7L1F - chains A and P of the 5 polymer chains in the assembly; structure by electron microscopy, 3.89 A resolution.

# Chain A
Protein: RNA-directed RNA polymerase
Organism: Severe acute respiratory syndrome coronavirus 2
Notes: EC 2.7.7.48
UniProtKB: P0DTD1 (R1AB_SARS2); residues 32-929 here correspond to UniProt positions 4424-5321 (UniProt number = residue number + 4392)
Amino-acid sequence (898 residues; row label = number of the first residue in the row):
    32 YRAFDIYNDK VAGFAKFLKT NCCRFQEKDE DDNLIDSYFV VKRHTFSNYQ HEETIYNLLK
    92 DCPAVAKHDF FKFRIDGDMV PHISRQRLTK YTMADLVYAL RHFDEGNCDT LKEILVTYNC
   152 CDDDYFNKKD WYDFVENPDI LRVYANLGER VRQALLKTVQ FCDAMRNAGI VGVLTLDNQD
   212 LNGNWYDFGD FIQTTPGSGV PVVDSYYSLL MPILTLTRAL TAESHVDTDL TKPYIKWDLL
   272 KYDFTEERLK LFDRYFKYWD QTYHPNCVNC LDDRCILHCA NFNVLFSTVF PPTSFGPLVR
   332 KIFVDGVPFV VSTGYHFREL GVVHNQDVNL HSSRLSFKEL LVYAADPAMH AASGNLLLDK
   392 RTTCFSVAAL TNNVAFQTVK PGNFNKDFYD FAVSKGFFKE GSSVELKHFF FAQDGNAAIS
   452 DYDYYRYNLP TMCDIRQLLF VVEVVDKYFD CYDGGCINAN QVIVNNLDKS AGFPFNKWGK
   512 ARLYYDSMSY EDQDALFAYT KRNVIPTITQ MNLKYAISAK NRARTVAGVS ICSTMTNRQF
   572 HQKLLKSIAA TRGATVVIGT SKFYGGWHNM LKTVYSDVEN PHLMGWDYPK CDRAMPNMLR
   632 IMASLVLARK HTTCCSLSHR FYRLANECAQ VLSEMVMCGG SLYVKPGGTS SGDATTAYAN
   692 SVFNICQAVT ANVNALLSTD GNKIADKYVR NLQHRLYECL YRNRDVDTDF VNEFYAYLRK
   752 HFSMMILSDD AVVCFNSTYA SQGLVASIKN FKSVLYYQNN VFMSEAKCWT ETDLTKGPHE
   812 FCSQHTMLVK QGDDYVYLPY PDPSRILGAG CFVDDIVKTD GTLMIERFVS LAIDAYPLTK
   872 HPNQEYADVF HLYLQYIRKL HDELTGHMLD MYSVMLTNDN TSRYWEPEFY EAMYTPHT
Unresolved in the structure: 51-83, 101-118, 896-910
UniProt features mapped onto this chain:
  - region: Lys545 to Arg555 (Interaction with RMP Remdesivir), Thr582 to Pro620 (RdRp Palm N-ter)
  - active site: Ser759, Asp760, Asp761
  - binding site (Mn(2+)): Asn209, Asp218
  - binding site (Zn(2+)): His295, Cys301, Cys306, Cys310, Cys487, His642, Cys645, Cys646
What the authors report for this chain:
  - binding site for the 17-nt RNA strand (chain P): Ser861 (proposed by the authors, not directly observed)

# Chain P
Molecule: 17-nt RNA strand
Sequence (17 nucleotides; numbered 1 to 17; the number before each row is that of its first residue):
     1 CUAAGAAGCU AUUXXXX
Modified residues: F86 ([(2R,3S,4R,5R)-5-(4-azanylpyrrolo[2,1-f][1,2,4]triazin-7-yl)-5-cyano-3,4-bis(oxidanyl)oxolan-2-yl]methyl dihydrogen phosphate) at position 14, F86 ([(2R,3S,4R,5R)-5-(4-azanylpyrrolo[2,1-f][1,2,4]triazin-7-yl)-5-cyano-3,4-bis(oxidanyl)oxolan-2-yl]methyl dihydrogen phosphate) at position 15, F86 ([(2R,3S,4R,5R)-5-(4-azanylpyrrolo[2,1-f][1,2,4]triazin-7-yl)-5-cyano-3,4-bis(oxidanyl)oxolan-2-yl]methyl dihydrogen phosphate) at position 16, F86 ([(2R,3S,4R,5R)-5-(4-azanylpyrrolo[2,1-f][1,2,4]triazin-7-yl)-5-cyano-3,4-bis(oxidanyl)oxolan-2-yl]methyl dihydrogen phosphate) at position 17

# Chain A / chain P interface
Pairs across the interface - 21 pairs, chain A then chain P:
  Arg555(A) - F86_17(P)
  Cys622(A) - F86_17(P)
  Asp623(A) - F86_17(P)
  Ser682(A) - F86_17(P)
  Thr687(A) - F86_17(P)
  Ala688(A) - F86_17(P)
  Asn691(A) - F86_17(P)
  Leu758(A) - F86_16(P)
  Ser759(A) - F86_16(P)
  Asp760(A) - F86_16(P)
  Asp760(A) - F86_17(P)
  Cys813(A) - F86_15(P)
  Ser814(A) - F86_15(P)
  Arg836(A) - F86_14(P)
  Arg836(A) - F86_15(P)
  Lys849(A) - U12(P)  phosphate contact
  Lys849(A) - U13(P)  salt bridge to the phosphate
  Leu854(A) - A11(P)  sugar contact
  Arg858(A) - U12(P)  sugar contact
  Arg858(A) - U13(P)  sugar contact
  Ser861(A) - U13(P)  sugar contact
Other interface residues (no listed pair), chain A (23 interface residues in all): Asp499, Lys545, Gln815, Glu857, Leu862, Asp865

# Overview
Chain A and chain P form an interface of 23 and 7 residues respectively; the contacts include 1 salt bridge.
The salt-bridged pair is Lys849(A)-U13(P). From UniProt: 3 active-site residues, Mn2+-binding residues
Asn209(A) and Asp218(A) and 8 Zn2+-binding residues on chain A. The paper reports a binding site for the 17-nt
RNA strand (chain P) at Ser861(A).
Chain A is RNA-directed RNA polymerase (Severe acute respiratory syndrome coronavirus 2) and chain P is a
17-nt RNA strand; the structure, SARS-CoV-2 RdRp in complex with 4 Remdesivir monophosphate, was determined by
electron microscopy.
